PDB entry 2VSU | X-ray diffraction, 1.90 A resolution | chains C and F of the 6 polymer chains in the assembly

[Chain C]
Name: P-hydroxycinnamoyl CoA hydratase/lyase
Source organism: Pseudomonas fluorescens
Notes: EC 4.2.1.101
UniProtKB: O69762 (O69762_PSEFL); the construct lacks a stretch of the UniProt sequence, so the offset changes along the chain: 1-250 = UniProt 1-250; 251-275 = UniProt 252-276
Amino-acid sequence (275 residues; numbered 1 to 275; the number before each row is that of its first residue):
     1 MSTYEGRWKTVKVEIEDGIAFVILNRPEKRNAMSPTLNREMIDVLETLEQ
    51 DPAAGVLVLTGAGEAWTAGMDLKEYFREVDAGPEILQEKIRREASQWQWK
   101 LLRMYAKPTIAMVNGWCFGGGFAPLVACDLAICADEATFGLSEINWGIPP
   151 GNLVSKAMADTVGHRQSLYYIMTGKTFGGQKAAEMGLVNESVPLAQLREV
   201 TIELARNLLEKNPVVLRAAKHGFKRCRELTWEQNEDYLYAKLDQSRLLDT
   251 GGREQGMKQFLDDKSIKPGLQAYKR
Disordered / not traced: 1-5, 257-275
Differences from the reference sequence: engineered mutation Ala123 (Ser in O69762)
Curated features (UniProtKB/Swiss-Prot):
  - binding site (acetyl-CoA): Lys29, Ala68, Met70, Leu72, Gly120, Ser142, Trp146
  - binding site (vanillin): Tyr75, Gly151, Tyr239

[Chain F]
Name: P-hydroxycinnamoyl CoA hydratase/lyase
Source organism: Pseudomonas fluorescens
Notes: EC 4.2.1.101
UniProtKB: O69762 (O69762_PSEFL); numbering as in UniProt (aligned over 1-276)
Amino-acid sequence (276 residues; each row starts with the number of its first residue):
     1 MSTYEGRWKTVKVEIEDGIAFVILNRPERRNAMSPTLNREMIDVLETLEQ
    51 DPAAGVLVLTGAGEAWTAGMDLKEYFREVDAGPEILQEKIRREASQWQWK
   101 LLRMYAKPTIAMVNGWCFGGGFAPLVACDLAICADEATFGLSEINWGIPP
   151 GNLVSKAMADTVGHRQSLYYIMTGKTFGGQKAAEMGLVNESVPLAQLREV
   201 TIELARNLLEKNPVVLRAAKHGFKRCRELTWEQNEDYLYAKLDQSRLLDT
   251 EGGREQGMKQFLDDKSIKPGLQAYKR
Disordered / not traced: 1-3, 250-276
Differences from the reference sequence: engineered mutation Ala123 (Ser in O69762); conflict Arg29 (Lys in O69762)
Curated features (UniProtKB/Swiss-Prot):
  - binding site (acetyl-CoA): Ala68, Met70, Leu72, Gly120, Ser142, Trp146
  - binding site (vanillin): Tyr75, Gly151, Tyr239
  - mutagenesis: Glu143 (E143A: Abolishes catalytic activity), Tyr239 (Y239F: Increased KM for feruloyl-CoA but retains a significant amount of catalytic activity with a kcat 10 times less than that of the wild-type)
Residues lining bound ligands: acetyl coenzyme A (ACO): Glu28, Arg29, Arg30, Ala32, Glu64, Ala68, Gly69, Met70, Asp71, Leu72, Lys73, Phe76, Trp116, Phe118, Gly119, Gly120, Ser142, Glu143, Trp146, Ile148
Reported in the primary citation:
  - binding site for acetyl coenzyme A: Arg29

[How chain C and chain F interact]
Pairs across the interface - 26 pairs, chain C then chain F:
  Glu49(C) with Ile85(F); Arg92(F), salt bridge
  Gln50(C) with Leu86(F); Lys89(F)
  Glu84(C) with Val214(F); Arg217(F), salt bridge; Leu248(F)
  Ile85(C) with Glu49(F); Gln50(F), hydrogen bond (backbone-side chain); Ala106(F), hydrophobic; Lys107(F); Arg217(F)
  Leu86(C) with Gln50(F)
  Gln87(C) with Leu248(F)
  Glu88(C) with Arg217(F)
  Lys89(C) with Glu49(F); Gln50(F)
  Arg92(C) with Glu49(F), salt bridge; Leu101(F)
  Ala106(C) with Ile85(F), hydrophobic
  Arg217(C) with Glu84(F), salt bridge; Ile85(F); Glu88(F)
  Leu248(C) with Glu84(F); Gln87(F); Glu88(F)
Interface residues without a listed pair, chain C (16 interface residues in all): Glu46, Arg91, Leu101, Val214
Interface residues without a listed pair, chain F (16 interface residues in all): Gln244

[Overview]
The chain C/chain F interface involves 16 residues from each chain; the contacts include 1 hydrogen bond and 4
salt bridges. Among the polar pairs are Glu49(C)-Arg92(F), Glu84(C)-Arg217(F) and Arg92(C)-Glu49(F). Chain F
binds acetyl coenzyme A. From the paper: a binding site for acetyl coenzyme A at Arg29(F).
Here chain C is P-hydroxycinnamoyl CoA hydratase/lyase and chain F is P-hydroxycinnamoyl CoA hydratase/lyase,
both from Pseudomonas fluorescens. Entry 2VSU (A ternary complex of Hydroxycinnamoyl-CoA Hydratase-Lyase
(HCHL) with acetyl-Coenzyme A and vanillin gives insights into substrate ...) was determined by X-ray
diffraction together with 2VSS from the same study.
